6Q45 - chains C and D of the 8 polymer chains in the assembly; structure by X-ray diffraction, 3.60 A resolution.

== Chain C ==
Name: ATP synthase subunit alpha
From: Fusobacterium nucleatum subsp. nucleatum ATCC 25586
UniProtKB: Q8RGE0 (ATPA_FUSNN); residue numbers follow UniProt; this construct covers 1-500
Sequence (500 residues; row label = number of the first residue in the row):
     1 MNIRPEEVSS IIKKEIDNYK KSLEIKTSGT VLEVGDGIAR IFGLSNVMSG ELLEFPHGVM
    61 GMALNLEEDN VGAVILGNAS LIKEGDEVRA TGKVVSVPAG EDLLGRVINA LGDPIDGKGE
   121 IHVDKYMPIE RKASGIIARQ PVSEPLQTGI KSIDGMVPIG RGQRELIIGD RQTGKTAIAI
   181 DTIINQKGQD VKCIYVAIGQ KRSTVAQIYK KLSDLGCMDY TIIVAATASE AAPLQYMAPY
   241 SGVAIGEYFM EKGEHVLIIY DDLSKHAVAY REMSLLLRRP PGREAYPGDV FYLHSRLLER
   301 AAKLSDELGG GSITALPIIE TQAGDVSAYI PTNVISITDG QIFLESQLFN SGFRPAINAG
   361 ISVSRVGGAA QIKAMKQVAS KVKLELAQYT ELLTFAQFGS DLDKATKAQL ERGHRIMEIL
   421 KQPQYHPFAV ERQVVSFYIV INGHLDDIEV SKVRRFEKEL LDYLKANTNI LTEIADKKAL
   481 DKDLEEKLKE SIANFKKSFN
Disordered / not traced: 1-24, 398-402
Bound ions: Mg2+: Thr-176 (together with ATP)
Residues lining bound ligands:
  - ADP (adenosine-5'-diphosphate): Val-363, Ser-364, Arg-365
  - ATP (adenosine-5'-triphosphate): Asp-170, Arg-171, Gln-172, Thr-173, Gly-174, Lys-175, Thr-176, Ala-177, Glu-320, Phe-349, Arg-354, Pro-355, Gln-422, Pro-423, Gln-424
Swiss-Prot annotation at these positions:
  - binding site (ATP): Gly-169 to Thr-176
  - site: Ser-362 (Required for activity)
From the paper describing this entry:
  - binding site for ATP: Thr-176

== Chain D ==
Name: ATP synthase subunit beta
From: Fusobacterium nucleatum subsp. nucleatum ATCC 25586
UniProtKB: Q8RGE2 (ATPB_FUSNN); residues 1-462 here = UniProt positions 1-462
Sequence (462 residues; row label = number of the first residue in the row):
     1 MNKGTITQII SAVVDIAFKD ELPAIYNALK VKLEDKELVL EVEQHLGNNV VRTVAMDSTD
    61 GLKRGMEVID TGKPITIPVG KAVLGRILNV LGEPVDNQGP LNAETFLPIH REAPEFDDLE
   121 TETEIFETGI KVIDLLAPYI KGGKIGLFGG AGVGKTVLIM ELINNIAKGH GGISVFAGVG
   181 ERTREGRDLY GEMTESGVIT KTALVYGQMN EPPGARLRVA LTGLTVAENF RDKDGQDVLL
   241 FIDNIFRFTQ AGSEVSALLG RIPSAVGYQP NLATEMGALQ ERITSTKSGS ITSVQAVYVP
   301 ADDLTDPAPA TTFSHLDATT VLSRNIASLG IYPAVDPLDS TSKALSEDVV GKEHYEVARK
   361 VQEVLQRYKE LQDIIAILGM DELSDEDKLT VSRARKIERF FSQPFSVAEQ FTGMEGKYVP
   421 VKETIRGFRE ILEGKHDDIP EQAFLYVGTI EEAVAKSKDL AK
Disordered / not traced: 461-462
Bound ions: Mg2+: Thr-156 (together with ADP)
Residues lining bound ligands:
  - ADP (adenosine-5'-diphosphate): Gly-150, Ala-151, Gly-152, Val-153, Gly-154, Lys-155, Thr-156, Val-157, Arg-182, Glu-185, Tyr-332, Phe-405, Ala-408, Phe-411
  - ATP (adenosine-5'-triphosphate): Lys-343, Tyr-355, Arg-359
Swiss-Prot annotation at these positions:
  - binding site (ATP): Gly-149 to Thr-156
From the paper describing this entry:
  - conformationally variable residues (loop rearrangement): Ala-151 to Gly-154, Phe-411
  - binding site for ADP: Tyr-332, Phe-411

== Chain C / chain D interface ==
Contacting residue pairs - 81 pairs, chain C then chain D:
  Gly-43(C) / Arg-64(D)  hydrogen bond (backbone-side chain)
  Leu-44(C) / Arg-64(D)  hydrogen bond (backbone-side chain)
  Ser-45(C) / Arg-64(D)
  Asn-46(C) / Lys-63(D)
  Val-47(C) / Lys-63(D)
  Val-47(C) / Arg-64(D)
  Met-48(C) / Gly-61(D)
  Met-48(C) / Leu-62(D)
  Met-48(C) / Lys-63(D)
  Ser-49(C) / Thr-59(D)
  Ser-49(C) / Asp-60(D)
  Ser-49(C) / Gly-61(D)
  Ser-49(C) / Leu-62(D)  hydrogen bond (backbone-backbone)
  Leu-64(C) / Ile-9(D)
  Leu-66(C) / Gln-8(D)
  Leu-66(C) / Ile-9(D)  hydrogen bond (backbone-backbone)
  Leu-66(C) / Arg-64(D)
  Glu-67(C) / Gln-8(D)
  Glu-67(C) / Arg-64(D)  hydrogen bond (backbone-side chain)
  Glu-68(C) / Gln-8(D)  hydrogen bond (backbone-side chain)
  Asn-70(C) / Arg-64(D)  hydrogen bond (backbone-side chain)
  Val-71(C) / Arg-64(D)
  Glu-130(C) / Asp-60(D)
  Lys-132(C) / Asp-57(D)  salt bridge
  Ala-133(C) / Asn-210(D)
  Gly-135(C) / Thr-183(D)
  Ile-136(C) / Thr-183(D)
  Ile-136(C) / Gly-186(D)
  Ile-136(C) / Arg-187(D)
  Ile-137(C) / Val-95(D)
  Ile-137(C) / Asp-96(D)
  Ile-137(C) / Asn-97(D)
  Arg-139(C) / Thr-183(D)
  Arg-139(C) / Arg-187(D)  hydrogen bond (backbone-side chain)
  Pro-141(C) / Arg-187(D)
  Pro-141(C) / Asp-188(D)
  Arg-164(C) / Arg-182(D)
  Arg-279(C) / Ile-10(D)
  Arg-279(C) / Ser-11(D)
  Pro-280(C) / Ala-257(D)  hydrophobic
  Arg-283(C) / Val-266(D)
  Gly-288(C) / Glu-254(D)
  Asp-289(C) / Glu-254(D)
  Phe-291(C) / Arg-247(D)
  Phe-291(C) / Gln-250(D)
  Tyr-292(C) / Asn-210(D)
  Tyr-292(C) / Glu-211(D)
  Tyr-292(C) / Pro-212(D)
  Tyr-292(C) / Arg-216(D)
  Tyr-292(C) / Glu-254(D)
  Ser-295(C) / Met-209(D)  hydrogen bond (side chain-backbone)
  Glu-299(C) / Arg-182(D)
  Glu-299(C) / Thr-183(D)  hydrogen bond
  Glu-299(C) / Met-209(D)
  Glu-299(C) / Asn-210(D)  hydrogen bond
  Ser-327(C) / Ala-301(D)
  Thr-332(C) / Tyr-298(D)  hydrogen bond
  Thr-332(C) / Ala-301(D)
  Ile-335(C) / Ala-151(D)  hydrophobic
  Ser-336(C) / Arg-182(D)  hydrogen bond (backbone-side chain)
  Ser-336(C) / Met-209(D)
  Ser-336(C) / Arg-247(D)
  Ile-337(C) / Arg-182(D)  hydrogen bond (backbone-side chain)
  Ile-337(C) / Met-209(D)  hydrophobic
  Thr-338(C) / Arg-182(D)  hydrogen bond (backbone-side chain)
  Asp-339(C) / Arg-182(D)
  Asp-339(C) / Arg-184(D)  salt bridge
  Ser-364(C) / Phe-411(D)
  Arg-365(C) / Ala-151(D)
  Arg-365(C) / Gly-152(D)
  Arg-365(C) / Arg-182(D)
  Arg-365(C) / Arg-184(D)
  Arg-365(C) / Phe-411(D)
  Gly-368(C) / Gln-410(D)  hydrogen bond (backbone-backbone)
  Leu-384(C) / Gly-330(D)
  Gln-388(C) / Leu-329(D)
  Gln-388(C) / Leu-445(D)
  Glu-391(C) / Arg-395(D)  salt bridge
  Glu-391(C) / Arg-399(D)  salt bridge
  Phe-395(C) / Arg-395(D)
  Gln-409(C) / Gln-442(D)
Other interface residues (no listed pair), chain C (59 interface residues in all): Asn-65, Asp-69, Ser-134, Gln-140, Arg-296, Gln-341, Gly-360, Val-363, Val-366, Gly-367, Ser-380, Ala-387, Leu-392
Other interface residues (no listed pair), chain D (53 interface residues in all): Thr-7, Ile-87, Glu-181, Glu-185, Tyr-190, Tyr-206, Pro-213, Ser-328, Tyr-332, Ile-375, Thr-412

== Summary ==
Chain C and chain D form an interface of 59 and 53 residues respectively, with 16 hydrogen bonds and 4 salt
bridges. Among the polar pairs are Lys-132(C)/Asp-57(D), Asp-339(C)/Arg-184(D) and Glu-391(C)/Arg-395(D). The
paper reports a binding site for ADP at Tyr-332(D) and Phe-411(D); a binding site for ATP at Thr-176(C).
Here chain C is ATP synthase subunit alpha and chain D is ATP synthase subunit beta, both from Fusobacterium
nucleatum subsp. nucleatum ATCC 25586. Entry 6Q45 (F1-ATPase from Fusobacterium nucleatum) was determined by
X-ray diffraction.
